Entry 6W1Z (electron microscopy, 2.70 A resolution); this record covers chains E and F of the 21 polymer chains in the assembly.

[Chain E (and F)]
Molecule: ATP-dependent Clp protease ATP-binding subunit ClpA
Organism: Escherichia coli (strain K12)
Notes: chain F of this document is another copy of the same molecule, construct and numbering; everything in this record applies to it too
Reference sequence: P0ABH9 (CLPA_ECOLI); residue numbers follow UniProt; this construct covers 1-758
Amino-acid sequence (758 residues; numbered 1 to 758; the number before each row is that of its first residue):
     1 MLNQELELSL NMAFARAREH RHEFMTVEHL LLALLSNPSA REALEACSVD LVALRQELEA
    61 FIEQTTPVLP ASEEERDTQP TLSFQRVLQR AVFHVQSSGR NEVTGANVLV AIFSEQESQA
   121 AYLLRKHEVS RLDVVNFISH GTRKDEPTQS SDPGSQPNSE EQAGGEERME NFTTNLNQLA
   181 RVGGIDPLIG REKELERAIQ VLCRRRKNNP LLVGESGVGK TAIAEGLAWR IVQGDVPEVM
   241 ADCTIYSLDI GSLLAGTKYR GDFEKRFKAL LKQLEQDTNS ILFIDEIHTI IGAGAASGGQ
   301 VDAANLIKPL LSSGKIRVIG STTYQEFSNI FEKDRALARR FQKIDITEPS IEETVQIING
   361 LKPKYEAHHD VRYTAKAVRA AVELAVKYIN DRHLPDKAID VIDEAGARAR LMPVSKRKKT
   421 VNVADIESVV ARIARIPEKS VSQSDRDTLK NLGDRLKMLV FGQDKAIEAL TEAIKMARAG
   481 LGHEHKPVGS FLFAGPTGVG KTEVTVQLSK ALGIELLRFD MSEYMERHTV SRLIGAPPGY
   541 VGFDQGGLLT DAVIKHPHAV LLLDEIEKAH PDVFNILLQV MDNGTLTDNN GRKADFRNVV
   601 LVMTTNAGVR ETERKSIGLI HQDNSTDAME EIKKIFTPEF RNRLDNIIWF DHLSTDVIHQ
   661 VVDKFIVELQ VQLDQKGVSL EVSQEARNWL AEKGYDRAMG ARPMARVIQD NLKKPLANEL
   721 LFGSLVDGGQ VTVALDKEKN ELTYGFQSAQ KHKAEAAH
Not modelled in the structure: 1-168, 747-758
Swiss-Prot annotation at these positions:
  - binding site (ATP): Gly214 to Thr221, Gly495 to Thr502
Ligand contacts:
  - ADP (adenosine-5'-diphosphate): Pro187, Leu188, Ile189, Arg191, Glu215, Ser216, Gly217, Val218, Gly219, Lys220, Ala222, Ile357, Leu361, Pro395, Asp396, Ile399
  - ATP (adenosine-5'-triphosphate): Leu459, Val460, Phe461, Gln463, Thr497, Gly498, Val499, Gly500, Lys501, Thr502, Glu503, Asn606, Val609, Leu653, Val661, Lys664, Phe665, Ala701, Arg702
What the authors report for this chain:
  - conformationally variable residues (helix shift): Val609 to Glu613, Arg614 to Met629
  - binding site for RepA, green fluorescent protein fusion: Tyr259, His528, Tyr540, Val541
  - binding site for ATP: Arg339, Arg340, Arg643

[How chain E and chain F interact]
Pairs across the interface (63; chain E residue first):
  Lys193(E) - Arg432(F)
  Glu196(E) - Met412(F)
  Arg197(E) - Glu404(F)  salt bridge
  Arg197(E) - Arg432(F)
  Arg197(E) - Ile433(F)
  Ile199(E) - Leu411(F)
  Gln200(E) - Leu411(F)
  Gln200(E) - Arg432(F)  hydrogen bond
  Cys203(E) - His369(F)
  Cys203(E) - Ala407(F)  hydrogen bond (side chain-backbone)
  Cys203(E) - Arg410(F)  hydrogen bond (backbone-side chain)
  Cys203(E) - Leu411(F)  hydrophobic
  Arg204(E) - His369(F)
  Arg204(E) - Asp400(F)  salt bridge
  Arg204(E) - Asp403(F)  salt bridge
  Arg204(E) - Glu404(F)
  Arg204(E) - Ala407(F)
  Arg205(E) - His368(F)
  Arg205(E) - His369(F)
  Arg205(E) - Asp403(F)  hydrogen bond (backbone-side chain)
  Arg206(E) - Tyr365(F)  hydrogen bond
  Arg206(E) - Asp403(F)  hydrogen bond (backbone-side chain)
  Lys207(E) - Asp396(F)  salt bridge
  Lys207(E) - Asp400(F)  salt bridge
  Pro237(E) - Leu411(F)
  Pro237(E) - Met412(F)  hydrophobic
  Glu238(E) - Lys416(F)  salt bridge
  Val239(E) - Arg410(F)
  Val239(E) - Leu411(F)  hydrophobic
  Gly298(E) - Lys258(F)  hydrogen bond (backbone-side chain)
  Gly299(E) - Lys258(F)
  Val301(E) - Leu254(F)  hydrophobic
  Val301(E) - Lys258(F)
  Val301(E) - Ala296(F)  hydrophobic
  Asp302(E) - Ala255(F)
  Asp302(E) - Gly256(F)  hydrogen bond (side chain-backbone)
  Asp302(E) - Lys258(F)  salt bridge
  Arg446(E) - Leu720(F)  hydrogen bond (side chain-backbone)
  Arg446(E) - Leu721(F)  hydrogen bond (side chain-backbone)
  Arg446(E) - Phe722(F)
  Arg446(E) - Gly723(F)
  Leu449(E) - Leu721(F)  hydrophobic
  Lys450(E) - Phe722(F)
  Glu472(E) - Asn718(F)  hydrogen bond
  Lys475(E) - Asn718(F)
  Lys475(E) - Leu721(F)
  Met476(E) - Gln709(F)
  Met476(E) - Lys713(F)
  Met476(E) - Lys714(F)
  Met476(E) - Ala717(F)  hydrophobic
  Ala479(E) - Lys676(F)
  Ala479(E) - Ala717(F)
  Ala479(E) - Leu721(F)  hydrophobic
  Gly480(E) - Lys676(F)  hydrogen bond (backbone-side chain)
  Leu481(E) - Lys713(F)
  Leu481(E) - Ala717(F)  hydrophobic
  Gly482(E) - Gln672(F)
  Arg527(E) - Arg532(F)
  Thr637(E) - Glu523(F)  hydrogen bond
  Pro638(E) - Asp520(F)
  Pro638(E) - Ser522(F)
  Glu639(E) - Glu523(F)
  Asn642(E) - Arg702(F)
Other interface residues (no listed pair), chain E (42 interface residues in all): Met240, Arg260, Glu264, Asn305, Leu306, Arg317, Arg335, Arg339, Arg478, Asn646
Other interface residues (no listed pair), chain F (45 interface residues in all): Thr221, Gly251, Thr257, Glu286, Ala295, Lys397, Arg408, Gly542, Arg706, Leu716
Interface features reported in the paper:
  - interface residues, chain F: Lys258(F)

[In short]
Chain E and chain F form an interface of 42 and 45 residues respectively, with 13 hydrogen bonds and 7 salt
bridges. Polar pairs include Arg197(E)-Glu404(F), Arg204(E)-Asp400(F) and Arg204(E)-Asp403(F). The paper
reports a binding site for RepA, green fluorescent protein fusion at Tyr259(E), His528(E) and Tyr540(E) among
others; a binding site for ATP at Arg339(E), Arg340(E) and Arg643(E).
Both chains are ATP-dependent Clp protease ATP-binding subunit ClpA (Escherichia coli (strain K12)). Entry
6W1Z (ClpAP Engaged1 State bound to RepA-GFP) was determined by electron microscopy (same publication as 6UQE,
6UQO, 6W20, 6W21, 6W22, 6W23 and 6W24).
